3X1W - chain A; structure by X-ray diffraction, 1.20 A resolution.

== Chain A ==
Molecule: Ras-related protein Rap-1b
Source organism: Rattus norvegicus
Notes: fragment: ras-related protein rap1b
UniProt: Q62636 (RAP1B_RAT); residue numbers follow UniProt; this construct covers 1-167
Chain sequence (167 residues; numbered 1 to 167; the number before each row is that of its first residue):
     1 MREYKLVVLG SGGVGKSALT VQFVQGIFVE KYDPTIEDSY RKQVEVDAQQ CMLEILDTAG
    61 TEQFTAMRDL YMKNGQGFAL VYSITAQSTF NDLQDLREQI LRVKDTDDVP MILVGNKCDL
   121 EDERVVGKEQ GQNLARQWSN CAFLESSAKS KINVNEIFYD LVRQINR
Curated features (UniProtKB/Swiss-Prot):
  - motif: Tyr32 to Tyr40 (Effector region)
  - binding site (GTP): Gly10 to Ala18, Asp57 to Thr61, Asn116 to Asp119, Ser147 to Lys149
  - modified residue: Ser39 (ADP-ribosylserine)
Cystine bridges: Cys118-Cys141
Ion coordination: Mg2+: Ser17 (together with GDP); Cd2+: Glu156, Asp160
Residues lining bound ligands: GDP (guanosine-5'-diphosphate): Ser11, Gly12, Gly13, Val14, Gly15, Lys16, Ser17, Ala18, Phe28, Val29, Glu30, Lys31, Tyr32, Asp33, Asn116, Lys117, Asp119, Leu120, Ser147, Ala148, Lys149
Reported in the primary citation:
  - Mg2+ coordination: Ser17
  - interface residues: Pro34, Asn74
  - conformationally variable residues (side-chain flip): Thr35, Phe64
  - contacts within the chain: Glu37-Thr65 (hydrogen bond), Glu37-Tyr71 (hydrogen bond), Glu37-Ala59 (backbone contact), Ala59-Arg68 (backbone contact), Glu37-Arg68 (salt bridge)
  - catalytic residues: Gln63 (citing earlier work)

== In short ==
Bound to chain A: GDP. Glu156 and Asp160 form the Cd2+ site. Curated annotation (UniProt) lists 21 GTP-binding
residues. The paper reports the catalytic residue Gln63; interface residues Pro34 and Asn74.
Chain A is Ras-related protein Rap-1b (Rattus norvegicus); the structure, Ras-related protein Rap1B with GDP,
was determined by X-ray diffraction together with 3X1X, 3X1Y and 3X1Z from the same study.
